PDB entry 8GDX | X-ray diffraction, 2.74 A resolution | chain A

[Chain A]
Molecule: Protein Jade-1
Source organism: Homo sapiens
Notes: fragment: PZP domain
UniProt: Q6IE81 (JADE1_HUMAN); numbering as in UniProt (aligned over 201-373)
Chain sequence (174 residues; row label = number of the first residue in the row):
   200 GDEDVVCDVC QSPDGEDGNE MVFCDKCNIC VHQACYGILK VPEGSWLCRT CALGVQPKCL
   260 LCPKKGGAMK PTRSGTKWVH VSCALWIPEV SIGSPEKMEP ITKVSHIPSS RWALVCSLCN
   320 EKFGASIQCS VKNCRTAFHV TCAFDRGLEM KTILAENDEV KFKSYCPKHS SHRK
Disordered / not traced: 200-202, 356-357, 370-373
Sequence notes: expression tag (200)
Bound ions: Zn2+ site 1: C206, C209, H231, C234; Zn2+ site 2: C223, C226, C247, C250; Zn2+ site 3: C258, C261, H279, C282; Zn2+ site 4: C315, C318, H338, C341; Zn2+ site 5: C328, C333, C365, H368

[Overview]
C206, C209, H231 and C234 coordinate Zn2+ site 1. C223, C226, C247 and C250 form the Zn2+ site 2.
Chain A is Protein Jade-1 (Homo sapiens); the structure, Crystal structure of JADE1 PZP domain, was determined
by X-ray diffraction (same publication as 8GE0).
